PDB entry 1KGO | X-ray diffraction, 2.25 A resolution | chains A and B

Chain A (and B):
Name: Ribonucleotide reductase protein R2F
Organism: Corynebacterium ammoniagenes
Notes: chain B of this document is another copy of the same molecule, construct and numbering; everything in this record applies to it too
UniProt: O69274 (O69274_CORAM); residue numbers follow UniProt; this construct covers 1-329
Chain sequence (329 residues; numbered 1 to 329; the number before each row is that of its first residue):
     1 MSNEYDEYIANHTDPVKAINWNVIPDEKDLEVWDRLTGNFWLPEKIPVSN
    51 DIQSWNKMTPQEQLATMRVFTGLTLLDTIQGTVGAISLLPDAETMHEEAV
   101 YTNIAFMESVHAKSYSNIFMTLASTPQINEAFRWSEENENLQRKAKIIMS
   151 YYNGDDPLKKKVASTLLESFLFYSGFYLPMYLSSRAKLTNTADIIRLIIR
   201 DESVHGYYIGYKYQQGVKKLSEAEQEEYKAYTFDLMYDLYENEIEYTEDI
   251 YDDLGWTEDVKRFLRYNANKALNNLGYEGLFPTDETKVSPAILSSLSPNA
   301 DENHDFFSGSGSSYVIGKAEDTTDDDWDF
Disordered / not traced: 1, 298-329
Metal / ion sites: Fe2+ site 1: D77, E108, H111, E202; Fe2+ site 2: E108, E168, E202, H205

Interface between chain A and chain B:
Contacting residue pairs (108; chain A residue first):
  S2(A) with D238(B), hydrogen bond
  E4(A) with Y151(B), hydrogen bond; K159(B), salt bridge; Y231(B)
  Y5(A) with R143(B); I147(B), hydrophobic; S150(B); Y151(B); D238(B)
  D6(A) with R143(B), salt bridge
  Y8(A) with K146(B); M149(B); S150(B)
  I9(A) with R143(B)
  H12(A) with K146(B), hydrogen bond (backbone-side chain)
  T13(A) with K146(B), hydrogen bond (backbone-side chain)
  D14(A) with K146(B), hydrogen bond (backbone-side chain)
  P15(A) with E136(B); Q142(B)
  V16(A) with L75(B), hydrophobic; I79(B), hydrophobic; Q142(B), hydrogen bond (backbone-side chain); M149(B), hydrophobic
  K17(A) with L75(B); T78(B); E136(B), salt bridge
  A18(A) with T74(B); L75(B), hydrophobic; T78(B); F132(B)
  I19(A) with T74(B); T78(B), hydrogen bond (backbone-side chain); A112(B), hydrophobic; F132(B)
  N20(A) with S116(B); F132(B)
  W21(A) with K113(B); S116(B), hydrogen bond (backbone-side chain); M120(B)
  N22(A) with M120(B)
  W33(A) with F106(B), hydrophobic; S109(B); K113(B)
  T37(A) with L42(B); F106(B)
  F40(A) with F40(B), hydrophobic
  L42(A) with T37(B)
  T74(A) with A18(B); I19(B)
  L75(A) with V16(B); K17(B); A18(B)
  T78(A) with K17(B); A18(B); I19(B), hydrogen bond (side chain-backbone); M95(B)
  I79(A) with V16(B), hydrophobic
  G81(A) with T102(B)
  T82(A) with E98(B)
  I86(A) with I86(B), hydrophobic; L89(B), hydrophobic
  L89(A) with I86(B), hydrophobic
  M95(A) with T78(B)
  E98(A) with T82(B)
  A99(A) with S109(B)
  T102(A) with G81(B); A105(B); F106(B); S109(B), hydrogen bond
  N103(A) with F106(B)
  A105(A) with T102(B)
  F106(A) with W33(B), hydrophobic; T37(B); T102(B); N103(B); F106(B), hydrophobic
  S109(A) with A99(B); T102(B), hydrogen bond
  V110(A) with W33(B), hydrophobic
  A112(A) with I19(B), hydrophobic
  K113(A) with W21(B); W33(B)
  S116(A) with W21(B), hydrogen bond (side chain-backbone)
  M120(A) with W21(B); N22(B)
  F132(A) with A18(B); I19(B); N20(B)
  E136(A) with P15(B); K17(B)
  Q142(A) with P15(B); V16(B), hydrogen bond (side chain-backbone)
  K146(A) with Y8(B); H12(B), hydrogen bond (side chain-backbone); T13(B), hydrogen bond (side chain-backbone); D14(B), hydrogen bond (side chain-backbone)
  I147(A) with Y5(B), hydrophobic
  M149(A) with Y8(B); V16(B), hydrophobic
  S150(A) with Y5(B); Y8(B)
  Y151(A) with E4(B); Y5(B)
  N153(A) with Y8(B), hydrogen bond
  K159(A) with E4(B), salt bridge
  Y231(A) with E4(B)
  D238(A) with N3(B); Y5(B), hydrogen bond
Other interface residues (no listed pair), chain A (58 interface residues in all): T71, T125, I128, A145
Other interface residues (no listed pair), chain B (59 interface residues in all): I9, L30, T71, V110, T125, I128, A145, N153

Overview:
The interface between chain A and chain B involves 58 residues on one side and 59 on the other, with 18
hydrogen bonds and 4 salt bridges. Among the polar pairs are E4(A)-K159(B), D6(A)-R143(B) and K17(A)-E136(B).
Both chains are Ribonucleotide reductase protein R2F (Corynebacterium ammoniagenes). Entry 1KGO (R2F from
Corynebacterium Ammoniagenes in its reduced, Fe containing, form) was determined by X-ray diffraction together
with 1KGN and 1KGP from the same study.
